8ZTQ - chain A; structure by X-ray diffraction, 2.89 A resolution.

Chain A:
Name: Nitrogen fixation protein NifU
Source organism: Mycoplasmoides pneumoniae 19294
UniProt: Q8EV25 (Q8EV25_MALP2); numbering as in UniProt (aligned over 1-148)
Amino-acid sequence (156 residues; each row starts with the number of its first residue):
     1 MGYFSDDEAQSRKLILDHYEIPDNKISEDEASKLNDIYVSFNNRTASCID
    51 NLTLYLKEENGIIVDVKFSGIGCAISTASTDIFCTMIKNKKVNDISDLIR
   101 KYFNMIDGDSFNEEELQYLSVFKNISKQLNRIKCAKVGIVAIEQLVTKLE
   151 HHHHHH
Disordered / not traced: 149-156
Differences from the reference sequence: expression tag (149-156)
Metal / ion sites: Zn2+: Cys-48, Asp-50, Cys-73, Cys-134

Overview:
Cys-48, Asp-50, Cys-73 and Cys-134 form the Zn2+ site.
Chain A is Nitrogen fixation protein NifU (Mycoplasmoides pneumoniae 19294); the structure, Crystal structure
of Sufu from Mycoplasma Pneumonia, was determined by X-ray diffraction together with 8ZTP from the same study.
